3ZO9 - chains A and B; structure by X-ray diffraction, 1.84 A resolution.

# Chain A (and B)
Protein: Trehalose synthase/amylase tres
Organism: Mycobacterium smegmatis
Notes: EC 3.2.1.1, 5.4.99.16; chain B of this document is another copy of the same molecule, construct and numbering; everything in this record applies to it too
UniProtKB: A0R6E0 (TRES_MYCS2); residue numbers follow UniProt; this construct covers 1-593
Sequence (593 residues; each row starts with the number of its first residue):
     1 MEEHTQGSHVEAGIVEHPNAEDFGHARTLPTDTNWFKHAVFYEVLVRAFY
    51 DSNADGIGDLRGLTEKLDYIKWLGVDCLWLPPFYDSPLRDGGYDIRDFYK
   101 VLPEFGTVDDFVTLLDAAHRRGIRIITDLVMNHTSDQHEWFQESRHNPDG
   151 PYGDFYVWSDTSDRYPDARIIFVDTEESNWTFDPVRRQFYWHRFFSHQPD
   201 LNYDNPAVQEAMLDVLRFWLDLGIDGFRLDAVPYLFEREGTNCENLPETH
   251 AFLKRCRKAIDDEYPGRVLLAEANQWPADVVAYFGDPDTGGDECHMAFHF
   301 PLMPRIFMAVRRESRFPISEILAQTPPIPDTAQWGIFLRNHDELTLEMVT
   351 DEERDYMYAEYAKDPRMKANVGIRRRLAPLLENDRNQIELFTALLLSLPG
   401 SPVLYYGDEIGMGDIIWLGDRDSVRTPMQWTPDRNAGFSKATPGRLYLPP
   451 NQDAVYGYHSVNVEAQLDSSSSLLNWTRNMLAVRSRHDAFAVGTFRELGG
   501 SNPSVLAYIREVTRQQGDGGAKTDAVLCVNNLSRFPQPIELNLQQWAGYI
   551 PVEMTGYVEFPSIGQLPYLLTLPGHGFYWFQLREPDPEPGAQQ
Not modelled in the structure: 1-28, 514-522, 587-593 (chain B: 1-16, 588-593)
Metal / ion sites: Mg2+: Asp51, Asn53, Asp55, Ile57, Asp59; Ca2+: Asn132, Asp200, Tyr234, Leu235, Glu237
Reported in the primary citation:
  - catalytic residues: Asp230, Asp342
  - contacts within the chain: Asp128-Asp230 (hydrogen bond)
  - Ca2+ coordination: Asn132, Asp200, Tyr234, Leu235, Glu237
  - Mg2+ coordination: Asp51, Asn53, Asp55, Ile57, Asp59
  - binding site for chloride ion: Arg47, Arg228, Arg339, Asn340, His341, Glu343, Arg374, Arg375
  - conformationally variable residues (order/disorder transition, side-chain flip): Asp230, Arg514 to Lys522

# Interface between chain A and chain B
Contacting residue pairs (40):
  Ala454(A) with His459(B); Ser460(B)
  His459(A) with Ala454(B)
  Phe535(A) with Thr555(B); Gly556(B)
  Pro536(A) with Glu553(B); Thr555(B); Val558(B)
  Gln537(A) with Val558(B)
  Pro538(A) with Val558(B); Glu559(B); Phe560(B)
  Glu540(A) with Pro561(B)
  Glu553(A) with Pro536(B)
  Thr555(A) with Phe535(B); Pro536(B)
  Gly556(A) with Phe535(B)
  Val558(A) with Pro536(B); Gln537(B); Pro538(B)
  Phe560(A) with Pro538(B); Thr571(B)
  Pro561(A) with Glu540(B); Leu569(B), hydrophobic
  Leu566(A) with Leu566(B), hydrophobic
  Tyr568(A) with Leu569(B), hydrophobic
  Leu569(A) with Pro561(B), hydrophobic; Leu569(B)
  Leu570(A) with Thr571(B)
  Thr571(A) with Phe560(B); Leu570(B); Thr571(B), hydrogen bond (side chain-backbone); Tyr578(B), hydrogen bond (backbone-side chain)
  Leu572(A) with Tyr578(B)
  Pro573(A) with Pro573(B), hydrophobic; Tyr578(B)
  Tyr578(A) with Thr571(B), hydrogen bond (side chain-backbone); Leu572(B); Pro573(B); Tyr578(B)
Also at the interface, not in a pair above, chain A (24 interface residues in all): Asp384, Ser460, Glu559
Also at the interface, not in a pair above, chain B (24 interface residues in all): Ser471, Tyr568

# Overview
Chain A and chain B each contribute 24 residues to their interface; the contacts include 3 hydrogen bonds.
Polar pairs include Thr571(A)-Thr571(B) and Thr571(A)-Tyr578(B). Asp51(A), Asn53(A), Asp55(A), Ile57(A) and
Asp59(A) form the Mg2+ site. From the paper: catalytic residues Asp230(A) and Asp342(A); a binding site for
chloride ion at Arg47(A), Arg228(A) and Arg339(A) among others.
Both chains are Trehalose synthase/amylase tres (Mycobacterium smegmatis). Entry 3ZO9 (The structure of
Trehalose Synthase (TreS) of Mycobacterium smegmatis) was determined by X-ray diffraction, deposited together
with 3ZOA.
